5XON - chains V and W of the 18 polymer chains in the assembly; structure by electron microscopy, 3.83 A resolution.

== Chain V ==
Protein: Transcription elongation factor SPT4
From: Komagataella phaffii (strain GS115 / ATCC 20864)
UniProt: C4R0E6 (C4R0E6_KOMPG); numbering as in UniProt (aligned over 8-114)
Amino-acid sequence (108 residues; numbered 7 to 114; the number before each row is that of its first residue):
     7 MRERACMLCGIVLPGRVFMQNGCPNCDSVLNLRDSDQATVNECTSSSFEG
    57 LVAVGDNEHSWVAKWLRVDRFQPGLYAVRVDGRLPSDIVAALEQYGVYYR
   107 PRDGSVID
Unresolved in the structure: 7-8, 111-114
Sequence notes: expression tag (7)
Metal / ion sites: Zn2+: C12, C15, C29, C32

== Chain W ==
Protein: Protein that forms a complex with Spt4p
From: Komagataella phaffii (strain GS115 / ATCC 20864)
UniProt: C4R370 (C4R370_KOMPG); numbering as in UniProt (aligned over 206-815)
Amino-acid sequence (612 residues; numbered 204 to 815; the number before each row is that of its first residue):
   204 GPGSASTTAPQRLLIPTVDDPGIWGVKVRLGKEKDVVRQILKKKLAREGT
   254 KNPLEIYSAFQRDSFKGHVYIEARKAEAINDALKGNVNVFSNNSKFLVGI
   304 VEYKDLLRPVKSSDVKLTRGSYVRVKNGKFKGDLAQVDEVLENGLEARLK
   354 LVPRLDYGKDLSHLSTSSSVDSTKNRRKFYTSKFRPAQRLFSEAEARVHE
   404 PTIRRDRDGFVTYGGEEYYEGFLYKTFRLQNLIVNSINPTLNELSLFQSN
   454 EESTTIDLSTIADSLKETAKNLVSFQPGDNVEIINGELNHLTGTVSSVNQ
   504 STIVSVRLHSDDDTINSETVEIPTSDLRKIFNVGDHVRVIHGKHTDDTGL
   554 IVEVNGDKVEFISNQTKRTVIVFSNYLIKSTDSTVSINESGRFELHDLVQ
   604 VNSDLVGIVIRAQKDSFDVLCSDGKLLSLPPVSIYSKLNLNPNQQIAIDS
   654 NGVEVKVGDTVREFTGERRQGTILHVYRNFLFLRSREIVENQGVFVTSSN
   704 RVKTITSKSNGTGGQISGPDLSRMNPSRVIPPPSIPVANQRMTGRDPTLN
   754 KTVKIRQGGYKGKIGIVKEANGDRFRVELHNPNKTIPIPCSFLLIESTHG
   804 WVPYEDFVASDR
Unresolved in the structure: 204-212, 314-315, 366-382, 404-405, 451-656, 706-746, 810-815
Sequence notes: expression tag (204-205)

== Interface between chain V and chain W ==
Residue-residue contacts - 54 pairs, chain V then chain W:
  E9(V) with R241(W), salt bridge
  E55(V) with R265(W), salt bridge; D266(W), hydrogen bond (side chain-backbone)
  G56(V) with Q264(W)
  L57(V) with K237(W); V240(W); R241(W); F263(W); Q264(W), hydrogen bond (backbone-backbone)
  V58(V) with A262(W); F263(W), hydrophobic
  A59(V) with V240(W); L244(W), hydrophobic; S261(W); A262(W), hydrogen bond (backbone-backbone)
  V60(V) with L244(W); Y260(W)
  G61(V) with K247(W); Y260(W), hydrogen bond (backbone-backbone)
  D62(V) with Y260(W), hydrogen bond (backbone-backbone)
  H65(V) with Y260(W)
  S66(V) with Y260(W); S261(W); E275(W), hydrogen bond
  W67(V) with L217(W), hydrogen bond (side chain-backbone); I218(W); P219(W); D223(W); E275(W), hydrogen bond (backbone-side chain); Y306(W), hydrophobic; K307(W); L310(W), hydrophobic
  V68(V) with S261(W); F263(W), hydrophobic; E275(W), hydrogen bond (backbone-side chain); L310(W), hydrophobic
  K70(V) with L217(W)
  W71(V) with Q214(W), hydrogen bond (backbone-side chain); L217(W); I218(W); K307(W); L310(W)
  R73(V) with P213(W); Q214(W), hydrogen bond; L217(W)
  P79(V) with L248(W), hydrophobic
  G80(V) with L244(W)
  L81(V) with R241(W); L244(W), hydrophobic
  V84(V) with R265(W); L310(W)
  R85(V) with P312(W)
  R106(V) with Q214(W), hydrogen bond
  G110(V) with P312(W)
Interface residues without a listed pair, chain V (24 interface residues in all): L72
Interface residues without a listed pair, chain W (27 interface residues in all): P224, I226, R311

== Summary ==
24 residues of chain V face 27 of chain W across their interface; the contacts include 12 hydrogen bonds and 2
salt bridges. Polar pairs include E9(V)-R241(W), E55(V)-R265(W) and E55(V)-D266(W). C12(V), C15(V), C29(V) and
C32(V) coordinate Zn2+.
Chain V is Transcription elongation factor SPT4 and chain W is Protein that forms a complex with Spt4p, both
from Komagataella phaffii (strain GS115 / ATCC 20864); the structure, RNA Polymerase II elongation complex
bound with Spt4/5 and TFIIS, was determined by electron microscopy, deposited together with 5XOG.
